PDB entry 8QLB | X-ray diffraction, 1.80 A resolution | chains B and F of the 3 polymer chains in the assembly

# Chain B
Protein: Tubulin beta-2B chain
Organism: Bos taurus
UniProt: Q6B856 (TBB2B_BOVIN); residues 1-445 here = UniProt positions 1-445
Amino-acid sequence (445 residues; row label = number of the first residue in the row):
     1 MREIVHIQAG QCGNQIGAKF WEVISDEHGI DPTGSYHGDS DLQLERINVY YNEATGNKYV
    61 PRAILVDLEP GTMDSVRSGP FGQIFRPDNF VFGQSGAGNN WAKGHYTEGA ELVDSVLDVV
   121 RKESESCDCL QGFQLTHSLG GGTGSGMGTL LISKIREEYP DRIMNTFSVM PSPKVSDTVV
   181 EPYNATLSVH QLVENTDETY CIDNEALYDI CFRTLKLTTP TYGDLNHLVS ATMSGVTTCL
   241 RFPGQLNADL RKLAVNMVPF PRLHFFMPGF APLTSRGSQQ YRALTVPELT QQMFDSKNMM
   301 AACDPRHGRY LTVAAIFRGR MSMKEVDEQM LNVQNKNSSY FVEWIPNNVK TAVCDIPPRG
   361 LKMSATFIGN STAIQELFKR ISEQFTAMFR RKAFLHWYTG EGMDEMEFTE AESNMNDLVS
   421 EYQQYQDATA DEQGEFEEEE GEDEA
Disordered / not traced: 279-283, 432-445
Small-molecule neighbours:
  - GDP (guanosine-5'-diphosphate): G10, Q11, C12, Q15, I16, D67, A97, N99, S138, G140, G141, G142, T143, G144, V169, P171, V175, S176, E181, N204, L207, Y222, L225, N226
  - Azo-Combretastatin A4 (trans) (VYT): V236, C239, L240, L246, N247, A248, D249, L250, K252, L253, N256, M257, T312, V313, A314, I316, N347, N348, K350, I368

# Chain F
Protein: Designed Ankyrin Repeat Protein (DARPIN) D1
Organism: synthetic construct
Notes: antibody fragment or engineered binder
Amino-acid sequence (169 residues; each row starts with the number of its first residue):
     1 MRGSHHHHHH GSDLGKKLLE AARAGQDDEV RILMANGADV NATDASGLTP LHLAATYGHL
    61 EIVEVLLKHG ADVNAIDIMG STPLHLAALI GHLEIVEVLL KHGADVNAVD TWGDTPLHLA
   121 AIMGHLEIVE VLLKHGADVN AQDKFGKTAF DISIDNGNED LAEILQKLN
Disordered / not traced: 1-12, 168-169

# Chain B / chain F interface
Contacting residue pairs - 26 pairs, chain B then chain F:
  P173(B) with M123(F)
  K174(B) with N158(F), hydrogen bond; D160(F), salt bridge
  V179(B) with L89(F); I90(F); H125(F)
  R213(B) with E159(F), salt bridge
  R380(B) with N156(F)
  E383(B) with I122(F); I152(F); N156(F), hydrogen bond
  Q384(B) with I122(F), hydrogen bond (side chain-backbone); M123(F)
  A387(B) with L89(F); I122(F), hydrophobic
  M388(B) with M123(F), hydrophobic
  R390(B) with W112(F)
  R391(B) with D110(F), salt bridge; W112(F); D114(F), salt bridge; L119(F)
  A393(B) with I90(F), hydrophobic
  F394(B) with T56(F); Y57(F), hydrophobic; I90(F), hydrophobic
  H396(B) with Y57(F), hydrogen bond
Interface residues without a listed pair, chain B (17 interface residues in all): P182, F212, W397
Interface residues without a listed pair, chain F (20 interface residues in all): S81, L86, G124, F145

# Overview
The interface between chain B and chain F involves 17 residues on one side and 20 on the other, with 4
hydrogen bonds and 4 salt bridges. Polar contacts include K174(B)-D160(F), R213(B)-E159(F) and
R391(B)-D110(F). Chain B binds GDP and Azo-Combretastatin A4 (trans).
Here chain B is Tubulin beta-2B chain (Bos taurus) and chain F is Designed Ankyrin Repeat Protein (DARPIN) D1
(synthetic construct). Entry 8QLB (Ultrafast structural transitions in an azobenzene photoswitch at
near-atomic resolution: 100 ns structure) was determined by X-ray diffraction.
